6HBC - chains B and E of the 5 polymer chains in the assembly; structure by electron microscopy, 2.78 A resolution.

== Chain B ==
Molecule: Ribulose bisphosphate carboxylase large chain
Source organism: Synechococcus elongatus (strain PCC 7942)
Notes: EC 4.1.1.39; fragment: Rubisco large subunit
UniProtKB: Q31NB3 (RBL_SYNE7); residues 4-475 here correspond to UniProt positions 1-472 (UniProt number = residue number - 3)
Sequence (472 residues; numbered 4 to 475; the number before each row is that of its first residue):
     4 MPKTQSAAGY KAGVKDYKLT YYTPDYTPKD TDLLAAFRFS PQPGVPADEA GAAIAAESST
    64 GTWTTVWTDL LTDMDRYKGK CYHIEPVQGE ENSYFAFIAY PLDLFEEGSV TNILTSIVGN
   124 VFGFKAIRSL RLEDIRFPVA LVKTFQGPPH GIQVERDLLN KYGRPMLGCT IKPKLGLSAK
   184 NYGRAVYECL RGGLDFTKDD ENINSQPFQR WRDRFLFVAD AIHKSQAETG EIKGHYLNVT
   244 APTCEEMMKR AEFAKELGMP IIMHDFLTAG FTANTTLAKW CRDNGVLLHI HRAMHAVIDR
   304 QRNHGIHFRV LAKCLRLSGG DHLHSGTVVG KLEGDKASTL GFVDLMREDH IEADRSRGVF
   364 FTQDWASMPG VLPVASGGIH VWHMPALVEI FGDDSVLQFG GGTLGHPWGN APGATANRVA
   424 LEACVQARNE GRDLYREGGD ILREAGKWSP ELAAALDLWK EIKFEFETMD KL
Unresolved in the structure: 4-19, 332-337, 466-475

== Chain E ==
Molecule: Ribulose 1,5-bisphosphate carboxylase small subunit
Source organism: Synechococcus elongatus (strain PCC 7942)
Notes: EC 4.1.1.39; fragment: Rubisco small subunit
UniProtKB: Q31NB2 (Q31NB2_SYNE7); residue numbers follow UniProt; this construct covers 1-111
Sequence (111 residues; each row starts with the number of its first residue):
     1 MSMKTLPKER RFETFSYLPP LSDRQIAAQI EYMIEQGFHP LIEFNEHSNP EEFYWTMWKL
    61 PLFDCKSPQQ VLDEVRECRS EYGDCYIRVA GFDNIKQCQT VSFIVHRPGR Y
Unresolved in the structure: 1-2, 109-111

== How chain B and chain E interact ==
Pairs across the interface (17; chain B residue first):
  W70(B) - M57(E)  hydrophobic
  W70(B) - L60(E)  hydrophobic
  W70(B) - P61(E)  hydrophobic
  W70(B) - F63(E)
  L73(B) - H39(E)
  L73(B) - F63(E)  hydrophobic
  L73(B) - N94(E)
  L74(B) - F63(E)  hydrophobic
  L74(B) - F92(E)  hydrophobic
  L74(B) - N94(E)
  L74(B) - Q97(E)
  T75(B) - N94(E)
  T75(B) - Q97(E)  hydrogen bond
  D76(B) - N94(E)  hydrogen bond (backbone-backbone)
  D76(B) - Q97(E)  hydrogen bond (backbone-side chain)
  R79(B) - Q97(E)
  Y80(B) - Q97(E)  hydrogen bond
Interface residues without a listed pair, chain E (10 interface residues in all): D93, I95

== In short ==
7 residues of chain B face 10 of chain E across their interface; the contacts include 4 hydrogen bonds. Polar
pairs include T75(B)-Q97(E), D76(B)-Q97(E) and Y80(B)-Q97(E).
Chain B is Ribulose bisphosphate carboxylase large chain and chain E is Ribulose 1,5-bisphosphate carboxylase
small subunit, both from Synechococcus elongatus (strain PCC 7942); the structure, Structure of the repeat
unit in the network formed by CcmM and Rubisco from Synechococcus elongatus, was determined by electron
microscopy (same publication as 6HBA and 6HBB).
